PDB entry 5YTK | X-ray diffraction, 2.70 A resolution | chains C and D of the 10 polymer chains in the assembly

# Chain C (and D)
Molecule: NAD-dependent protein deacetylase sirtuin-3, mitochondrial
Source organism: Homo sapiens
Notes: EC 3.5.1.-; chain D of this document is another copy of the same molecule, construct and numbering; everything in this record applies to it too
Reference sequence: Q9NTG7 (SIR3_HUMAN); numbering as in UniProt (aligned over 121-394)
Amino-acid sequence (274 residues; each row starts with the number of its first residue):
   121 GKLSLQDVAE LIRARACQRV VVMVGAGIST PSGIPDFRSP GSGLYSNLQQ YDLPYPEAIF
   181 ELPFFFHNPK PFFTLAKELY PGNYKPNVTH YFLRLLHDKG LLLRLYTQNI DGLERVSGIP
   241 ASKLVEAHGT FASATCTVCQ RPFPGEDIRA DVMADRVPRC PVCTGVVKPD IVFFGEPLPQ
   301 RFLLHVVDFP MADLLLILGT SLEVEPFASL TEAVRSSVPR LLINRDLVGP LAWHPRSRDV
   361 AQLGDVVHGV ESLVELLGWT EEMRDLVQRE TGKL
Disordered / not traced: 121 (chain D: fully traced)
Metal / ion sites: Zn2+: Cys-256, Cys-259, Cys-280, Cys-283
Small-molecule neighbours: leucine / lysine: Phe-157, Arg-158, Phe-180, Gln-228, Ile-230, His-248, Ile-291, Val-292, Phe-293, Phe-294, Gly-295, Glu-296, Leu-298

# How chain C and chain D interact
Residue-residue contacts (18; chain C residue first):
  Phe-186(C) with Leu-303(D), hydrophobic; His-305(D); Val-306(D)
  Thr-257(C) with Leu-303(D)
  Val-258(C) with Gln-300(D); Arg-301(D); Leu-303(D), hydrophobic; Leu-304(D)
  Gln-260(C) with Gln-300(D)
  Arg-279(C) with Val-307(D); Met-311(D), hydrogen bond
  Cys-283(C) with Leu-304(D)
  Thr-284(C) with Arg-224(D), hydrogen bond; Leu-304(D); Val-307(D)
  Gly-285(C) with Leu-304(D)
  Val-286(C) with Val-306(D), hydrophobic; Val-307(D), hydrophobic
Interface residues without a listed pair, chain C (12 interface residues in all): Phe-185, Pro-189, Cys-259
Interface residues without a listed pair, chain D (10 interface residues in all): Asp-308

# Summary
12 residues of chain C and 10 residues of chain D are in contact, with 2 hydrogen bonds. Polar contacts
include Arg-279(C)/Met-311(D) and Thr-284(C)/Arg-224(D). Ligands of chain C: leucine / lysine. Cys-256(C),
Cys-259(C), Cys-280(C) and Cys-283(C) coordinate Zn2+.
Chain C and chain D are both NAD-dependent protein deacetylase sirtuin-3, mitochondrial (Homo sapiens); the
structure, Crystal structure of SIRT3 bound to a leucylated AceCS2, was determined by X-ray diffraction.
